PDB entry 7ZKQ | electron microscopy, 3.15 A resolution | chains 2 and T of the 5 polymer chains in the assembly

[Chain 2]
Molecule: NADH dehydrogenase subunit 2
Organism: Yarrowia lipolytica
Notes: EC 1.6.5.3
UniProt: S5U4R9 (S5U4R9_YARLL); residue numbers follow UniProt; this construct covers 1-469
Amino-acid sequence (469 residues; row label = number of the first residue in the row):
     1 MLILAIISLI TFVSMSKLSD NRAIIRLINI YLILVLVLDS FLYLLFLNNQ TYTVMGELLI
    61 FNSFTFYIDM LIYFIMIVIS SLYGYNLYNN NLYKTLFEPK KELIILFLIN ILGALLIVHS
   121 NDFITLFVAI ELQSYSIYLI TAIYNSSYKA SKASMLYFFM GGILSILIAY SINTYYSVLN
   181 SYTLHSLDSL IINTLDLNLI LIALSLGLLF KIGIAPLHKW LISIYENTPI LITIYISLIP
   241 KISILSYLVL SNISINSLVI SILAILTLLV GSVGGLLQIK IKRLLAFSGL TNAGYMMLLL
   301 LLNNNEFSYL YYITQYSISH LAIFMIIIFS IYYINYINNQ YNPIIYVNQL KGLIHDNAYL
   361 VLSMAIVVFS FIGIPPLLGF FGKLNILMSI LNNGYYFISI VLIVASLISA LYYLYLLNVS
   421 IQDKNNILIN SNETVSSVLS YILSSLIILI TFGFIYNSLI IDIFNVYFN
Unresolved in the structure: 176-196
Modified residues: Met1 (N-formylmethionine; FME)
Small-molecule neighbours: diundecyl phosphatidyl choline (PLC): Ile354, Ala358, Tyr359, Ala365, Ile421

[Chain T]
Molecule: Tafazzin family protein
Organism: Yarrowia lipolytica
UniProt: Q6CBZ7 (Q6CBZ7_YARLI); residues 1-372 here = UniProt positions 1-372
Amino-acid sequence (372 residues; numbered 1 to 372; the number before each row is that of its first residue):
     1 MSFRNVSLRG SQLLGKLDSR GWGWYVAKKW NIGLVYTMCK VFLRCKKVDI KGLDNLLEAH
    61 RQARLEGRGL LTVMNHTSVL DDPVVWGMLP NDNGWIPYLM RWATGAKDIC YKNKLYSLFF
   121 GAGQVLPITR FGIGGPFQPG MDMCVRLLNP NNKIKYSAKY TPYLVHTNAT SYPFWRESNW
   181 VHFFPEGYVH QALEPHEGTM RYFRWGTSRA VLEPVTPPII VPMFSHGLQK VFQEIPKGYE
   241 MEGNNTNKDR TISIRIGEPI SETTVAGFRN EWINLCHKEN VGLNAETMPD VLKNGQEAKD
   301 LRSKVAAYLR EEVEKLRLTV PNMNPELPEF KEPEFWSDID KVHKGVYNHR GKVRMLRNPT
   361 KGLIEVVEAN KD
Unresolved in the structure: 1, 112-118, 360-372
Small-molecule neighbours: diundecyl phosphatidyl choline (PLC): Trp22, Tyr25, Val26, Lys29, Trp30, Ile96, Tyr98, Arg176
What the authors report for this chain:
  - catalytic residues: His76, Asp81 (citing earlier work)
  - conformationally variable residues (loop rearrangement, order/disorder transition): Thr104 to Tyr111, Lys112 to Leu118
  - catalytic residues: Arg101, Arg130 (proposed by the authors, not directly observed)

[Chain 2 / chain T interface]
Pairs across the interface - 14 pairs, chain 2 then chain T:
  His355(2) with Trp22(T); Trp175(T); Arg176(T)
  Asp423(2) with Trp175(T)
  Lys424(2) with Trp175(T)
  Asn425(2) with Thr170(T); Ser171(T); Tyr172(T), hydrogen bond (side chain-backbone); Trp175(T)
  Asn426(2) with Thr170(T); Tyr172(T)
  Ile427(2) with Thr170(T), hydrogen bond (backbone-backbone); Ser171(T); Tyr172(T)
Interface residues without a listed pair, chain 2 (8 interface residues in all): Ile354, Ile421

[Summary]
8 residues of chain 2 and 6 residues of chain T are in contact; the contacts include 2 hydrogen bonds. Polar
contacts include Asn425(2)-Tyr172(T) and Ile427(2)-Thr170(T). Diundecyl phosphatidyl choline is bound between
chain 2 and chain T. From the paper: catalytic residues His76(T), Asp81(T) and Arg101(T) among others;
conformational variability at Thr104(T) and Lys112(T).
Here chain 2 is NADH dehydrogenase subunit 2 and chain T is Tafazzin family protein, both from Yarrowia
lipolytica. Entry 7ZKQ (Early Pp module assembly intermediate of complex I) was determined by electron
microscopy, deposited together with 7ZKP.
